PDB entry 4EWZ | X-ray diffraction, 1.79 A resolution | chains A and B of the 4 polymer chains in the assembly

== Chain A ==
Name: Insulin A chain
Source organism: Homo sapiens
UniProtKB: P01308 (INS_HUMAN); residues 1-21 here correspond to UniProt positions 90-110 (UniProt number = residue number + 89)
Sequence (21 residues; numbered 1 to 21; the number before each row is that of its first residue):
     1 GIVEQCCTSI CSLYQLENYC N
Disulfides: C6-C11

== Chain B ==
Name: Insulin B chain
Source organism: Homo sapiens
UniProtKB: P01308 (INS_HUMAN); residues 1-30 here correspond to UniProt positions 25-54 (UniProt number = residue number + 24)
Sequence (30 residues; numbered 1 to 30; the number before each row is that of its first residue):
     1 FVNQHLCGSH LVEALYLVCG ERGFFYTPKT
Metal / ion sites: Zn2+ near H10 (its only coordinating residue here)

== Interface between chain A and chain B ==
Contacting residue pairs (43; chain A residue first):
  G1(A) with T30(B), hydrogen bond (backbone-side chain)
  I2(A) with L11(B), hydrophobic; L15(B), hydrophobic
  V3(A) with P28(B), hydrophobic
  E4(A) with T30(B)
  C6(A) with Q4(B); H5(B); L6(B), hydrogen bond (backbone-backbone); L11(B), hydrophobic
  C7(A) with H5(B); L6(B), hydrogen bond (backbone-backbone); C7(B), disulfide
  T8(A) with H5(B), hydrogen bond (backbone-side chain)
  S9(A) with H5(B)
  I10(A) with N3(B); Q4(B); H5(B)
  C11(A) with N3(B); Q4(B)
  S12(A) with V2(B); N3(B), hydrogen bond (backbone-side chain)
  L13(A) with F1(B), hydrophobic; V18(B), hydrophobic
  Y14(A) with F1(B)
  L16(A) with L6(B), hydrophobic; L11(B), hydrophobic; A14(B), hydrophobic; L15(B); V18(B), hydrophobic
  E17(A) with V18(B); R22(B), salt bridge
  Y19(A) with L15(B), hydrophobic; F24(B); F25(B), hydrogen bond (backbone-backbone)
  C20(A) with C19(B), disulfide; R22(B); G23(B); F24(B), hydrophobic; F25(B)
  N21(A) with R22(B), hydrogen bond (backbone-side chain); G23(B), hydrogen bond (backbone-backbone); F24(B); F25(B)
Other interface residues (no listed pair), chain A (19 interface residues in all): N18
Other interface residues (no listed pair), chain B (20 interface residues in all): Y26, T27
Inter-chain disulfides: C7(A)-C7(B), C20(A)-C19(B)

== In short ==
The interface between chain A and chain B involves 19 residues on one side and 20 on the other; the contacts
include 2 disulfide bonds, 8 hydrogen bonds and 1 salt bridge. Among the polar pairs are E17(A)-R22(B),
G1(A)-T30(B) and T8(A)-H5(B).
Chain A is Insulin A chain and chain B is Insulin B chain, both from Homo sapiens; the structure, Human
Insulin, was determined by X-ray diffraction, deposited together with 4EWW, 4EWX, 4EX0, 4EX1, 4EXX, 4EY1 and
17 further entries.
